Entry 5LMO (electron microscopy, 4.30 A resolution (low resolution: residue-level contacts below are approximate; hydrogen-bond / salt-bridge calls are withheld)); this record covers chains A and D of the 24 polymer chains in the assembly.

Chain A:
Molecule: 16S rRNA
Source organism: Thermus thermophilus HB8
Sequence (1522 nucleotides; each row starts with the number of its first residue; note: 44 numbers in that range are skipped by the numbering (no residue carries them; nothing is unmodelled there); a row labelled like 189A-189L holds insertion residues (189A, then the next letters in order); numbering starts at 0):
     0 UUUGUUGGAG AGUUUGAUCC UGGCUCAGGG UGAACGCUGG CGGCGUGCCU AAGACAUGCA
    60 AGUCGUGCGG GCCG
    76 CGGGGUUUU
    88 ACUCCG
    96 UGGUCAGCGG CGGACGGGUG AGUAACGCGU GGGU
  129A G
   130 ACCUACCCGG AAGAGGGGGA CAACCCGGGG AAACUCGGGC UAAUCCCCCA UGUGGACCCG
189A-189L CCCCUUGGGGUG
   190 UGUCCAAAGG GCUUU
   216 GCCCGCUUCC GGAUGGGCCC GCGUCCCAUC AGCUAGUUGG UGGGGUAAUG GCCCACCAAG
   276 GCGACGACGG GUAGCCGGUC UGAGAGGAUG GCCGGCCACA GGGGCACUGA GACACGGGCC
   336 CCACUCCUAC GGGAGGCAGC AGUUAGGAAU CUUCCGCAAU GGGCGCAAGC CUGACGGAGC
   396 GACGCCGCUU GGAGGAAGAA GCCCUUCGGG GUGUAAACUC CUGA
   441 ACCCGGGACG AAACCCCC
   460 GA
   470 CGAGGGGA
   479 CUGACGGUAC CGGGGUAA
   498 UAGCGCCGGC CAACUCCGUG CCAGCAGCCG CGGUAAUACG GAGGGCGCGA GCGUUACCCG
   558 GAUUCACUGG GCGUAAAGGG CGUGUAGGCG GCCUGGGGCG UCCCAUGUGA AAGACCACGG
   618 CUCAACCGUG GGGGAGCGUG GGAUACGCUC AGGCUAGACG GUGGGAGAGG GUGGUGGAAU
   678 UCCCGGAGUA GCGGUGAAAU GCGCAGAUAC CGGGAGGAAC GCCGAUGGCG AAGGCAGCCA
   738 CCUGGUCCAC CCGUGACGCU GAGGCGCGAA AGCGUGGGGA GCAAACCGGA UUAGAUACCC
   798 GGGUAGUCCA CGCCCUAAAC GAUGCGCGCU AGGUCUCUGG GUCU
   848 CCUGGGGGCC GAAGCUAACG CGUUAAGCGC GCCGCCUGGG GAGUACGGCC GCAAGGCUGA
   908 AACUCAAAGG AAUUGACGGG GGCCCGCACA AGCGGUGGAG CAUGUGGUUU AAUUCGAAGC
   968 AACGCGAAGA ACCUUACCAG GCCUUGACAU GCUA
 1001A G
  1002 GGAACCCGGG UGAAAGCCUG GGGUGCCCC
1030A-1030D GCGA
  1031 GGGGAGCCCU AGCACAGGUG CUGCAUGGCC GUCGUCAGCU CGUGCCGUGA GGUGUUGGGU
  1091 UAAGUCCCGC AACGAGCGCA ACCCCCGCCG UUAGUUGCCA GCGGUUCGGC CGGGCACUCU
  1151 AACGGGACUG CCCGCG
  1168 AAAGCGGGAG GAAGGAGGGG ACGACGUCUG GUCAGCAUGG CCCUUACGGC CUGGGCGACA
  1228 CACGUGCUAC AAUGCCCACU ACAAAGCGAU GCCACCCGGC AACGGGGAGC UAAUCGCAAA
  1288 AAGGUGGGCC CAGUUCGGAU UGGGGUCUGC AACCCGACCC CAUGAAGCCG GAAUCGCUAG
  1348 UAAUCGCGGA UCAGCC
 1363A A
  1364 UGCCGCGGUG AAUACGUUCC CGGGCCUUGU ACACACCGCC CGUCACGCCA UGGGAGCGGG
  1424 CUCUACCCGA AGUCGCCGG
1442A-1442B GA
  1443 GCCUA
  1452 C
  1456 GGGCAGGCGC CGAGGGUAGG GCCCGUGACU GGGGCGAAGU CGUAACAAGG UAGCUGUACC
  1516 GGAAGGUGCG GCUGGAUCAC CUCCUUUCU
Unresolved in the structure: 0-4, 1533, 1543-1544
Ion coordination: Mg2+ site 1: U20 (shared with 1 residue of chain E); Mg2+ site 2 near G21 (its only coordinating residue here); Mg2+ site 3 near A53 (its only coordinating residue here); Mg2+ site 4 near G107 (its only coordinating residue here); Mg2+ site 5 near A109 (its only coordinating residue here); Mg2+ site 6 near G115 (its only coordinating residue here); Mg2+ site 7: G117, G289; Mg2+ site 8: C121, G124, U125, G126; Mg2+ site 9: G251, A270; Mg2+ site 10: U252, C267; Mg2+ site 11 near U287 (its only coordinating residue here); Mg2+ site 12 near G299 (its only coordinating residue here); 38 more Mg2+ sites not listed
Ligand contacts: adenosine-5'-monophosphate / guanosine-5'-monophosphate / uridine-5'-monophosphate: U788, U789, A790, G926, C1054, C1400, G1497, U1498, U1506

Chain D:
Protein: 30S ribosomal protein S4
Source organism: Thermus thermophilus (strain HB8 / ATCC 27634 / DSM 579)
UniProtKB: P80373 (RS4_THET8); residues 1-209 here = UniProt positions 1-209
Sequence (209 residues; numbered 1 to 209; the number before each row is that of its first residue):
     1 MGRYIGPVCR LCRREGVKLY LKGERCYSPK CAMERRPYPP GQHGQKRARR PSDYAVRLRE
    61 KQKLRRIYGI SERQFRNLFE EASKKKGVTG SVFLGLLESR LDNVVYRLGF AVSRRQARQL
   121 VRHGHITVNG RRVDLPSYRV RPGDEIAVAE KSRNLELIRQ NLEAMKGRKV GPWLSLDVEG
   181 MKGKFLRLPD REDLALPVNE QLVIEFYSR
Unresolved in the structure: 1
UniProt features mapped onto this chain:
  - binding site (Zn(2+)): Cys-9, Cys-12, Cys-26, Cys-31
Ion coordination: Zn2+ near Cys-31 (its only coordinating residue here)

Chain A / chain D interface:
Pairs across the interface - 112 pairs, chain A then chain D:
  A8(A) with Glu-205(D); Phe-206(D); Ser-208(D); Arg-209(D)
  A26(A) with Arg-209(D)
  G27(A) with Arg-209(D)
  C400(A) with Arg-73(D)
  C401(A) with Arg-73(D); Asn-77(D)
  G402(A) with Gln-74(D); Leu-135(D); Ser-137(D)
  C403(A) with Gln-74(D); Arg-118(D); Arg-122(D); Pro-136(D); Ser-137(D)
  U404(A) with Gly-2(D); Arg-118(D); Arg-122(D)
  U405(A) with Gly-2(D); Arg-3(D); Ile-5(D)
  G406(A) with Ile-5(D); Gln-119(D)
  G407(A) with Ile-5(D); Arg-115(D); Gln-116(D); Gln-119(D)
  A408(A) with Leu-21(D); Lys-22(D); Ser-113(D)
  G409(A) with Lys-22(D); Glu-24(D); Arg-25(D)
  G410(A) with Arg-25(D)
  A412(A) with Arg-35(D)
  G413(A) with Arg-35(D); Arg-36(D)
  G425(A) with Arg-36(D); Tyr-38(D)
  G426(A) with Arg-36(D); Tyr-38(D); Gly-41(D); Gln-42(D)
  U427(A) with Arg-13(D); Arg-36(D); Pro-40(D); Gly-41(D)
  G428(A) with Pro-7(D); Arg-13(D); Arg-36(D)
  U429(A) with Arg-13(D); Arg-25(D); Ala-32(D); Arg-36(D)
  A430(A) with Gly-6(D); Pro-7(D); Val-8(D); Cys-9(D); Arg-10(D); Lys-22(D)
  C436(A) with Leu-155(D)
  U437(A) with His-123(D); His-125(D); Leu-155(D)
  G438(A) with His-123(D); His-125(D)
  G490(A) with Arg-132(D)
  G491(A) with Lys-151(D)
  A499(A) with Gly-2(D)
  C508(A) with Tyr-54(D); Arg-209(D)
  A509(A) with Ser-52(D); Tyr-54(D); Ala-55(D)
  C511(A) with His-43(D)
  U512(A) with Gln-42(D); His-43(D)
  G540(A) with Gln-42(D); His-43(D)
  G541(A) with Gly-41(D); Gln-42(D)
  G542(A) with Arg-10(D); Arg-14(D); Pro-40(D)
  C543(A) with Arg-10(D); Arg-14(D); Arg-59(D)
  G544(A) with Arg-59(D); Gln-62(D); Arg-66(D)
  C545(A) with Lys-61(D); Gln-62(D); Arg-65(D); Glu-72(D)
  G546(A) with Tyr-4(D); Ser-71(D); Glu-72(D); Arg-73(D)
  A547(A) with Gly-2(D)
  C549(A) with Arg-73(D)
  C612(A) with Lys-84(D)
  G616(A) with Arg-141(D)
  U619(A) with Arg-131(D); Arg-132(D); Val-133(D); Asp-134(D)
  C620(A) with Leu-135(D); Ser-137(D); Tyr-138(D); Arg-139(D)
Other interface residues (no listed pair), chain A (55 interface residues in all): U5, G28, A411, A439, C489, A495, C507, A510, C613, A614
Other interface residues (no listed pair), chain D (69 interface residues in all): Gly-23, Lys-30, Lys-46, Leu-58, Arg-76, Lys-85, Gly-87, Leu-157

In short:
Chain A and chain D form an interface of 55 and 69 residues respectively. Bound to chain A:
adenosine-5'-monophosphate / guanosine-5'-monophosphate / uridine-5'-monophosphate. G117(A) and G289(A) form
the Mg2+ site 7. UniProt lists 4 Zn2+-binding residues on chain D.
Chain A is 16S rRNA (Thermus thermophilus HB8) and chain D is 30S ribosomal protein S4 (Thermus thermophilus
(strain HB8 / ATCC 27634 / DSM 579)); the structure, Structure of bacterial 30S-IF1-IF3-mRNA translation
pre-initiation complex (state-1B), was determined by electron microscopy together with 5LMN, 5LMP, 5LMQ, 5LMR,
5LMS, 5LMT, 5LMU and 5LMV from the same study.
